Entry 9FFU (electron microscopy, 2.50 A resolution); this record covers chains D and C of the 6 polymer chains in the assembly.

== Chain D ==
Protein: Gamma-aminobutyric acid receptor subunit alpha-1
Source organism: Homo sapiens
Reference sequence: P14867 (GBRA1_HUMAN); residues 5-429 here correspond to UniProt positions 32-456 (UniProt number = residue number + 27)
Sequence (411 residues; each row starts with the number of its first residue; note: 71 numbers in that range are skipped by the numbering (no residue carries them; nothing is unmodelled there); numbers below 1 keep their minus sign (Met-52 is residue -52)):
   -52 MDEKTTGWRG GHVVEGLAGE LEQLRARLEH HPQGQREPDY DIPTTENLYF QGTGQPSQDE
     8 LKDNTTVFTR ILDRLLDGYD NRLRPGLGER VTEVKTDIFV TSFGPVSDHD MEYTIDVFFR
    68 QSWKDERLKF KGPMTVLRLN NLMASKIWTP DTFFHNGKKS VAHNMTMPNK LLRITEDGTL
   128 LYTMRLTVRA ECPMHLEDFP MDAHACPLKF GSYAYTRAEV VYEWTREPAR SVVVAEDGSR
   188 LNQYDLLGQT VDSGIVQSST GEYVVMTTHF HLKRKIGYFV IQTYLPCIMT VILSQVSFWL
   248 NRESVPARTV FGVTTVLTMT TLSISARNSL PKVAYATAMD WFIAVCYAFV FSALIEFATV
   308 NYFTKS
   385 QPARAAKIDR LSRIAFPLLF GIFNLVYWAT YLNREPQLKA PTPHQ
Unresolved in the structure: -52 to 11, 419-429
Sequence notes: initiating methionine (-52); expression tag (-51 to 4); linker (313, 385-390)
Disulfide bonds: Cys139-Cys153
Glycans and other covalent adducts: N-acetylglucosamine (NAG) linked to Asn111
Small-molecule neighbours: gamma-amino-butanoic acid (ABU): Phe65, Arg67, Leu118, Thr130
Curated features (UniProtKB/Swiss-Prot):
  - binding site (4-aminobutanoate): Arg67, Thr130
  - binding site (3alpha-hydroxy-5alpha-pregnan-11,20-dione): Trp246
  - glycosylation (N-linked (GlcNAc...) asparagine): Asn11, Asn111

== Chain C ==
Protein: Gamma-aminobutyric acid receptor subunit beta-3
Source organism: Homo sapiens
Reference sequence: P28472 (GBRB3_HUMAN); residues 1-448 here correspond to UniProt positions 26-473 (UniProt number = residue number + 25)
Sequence (395 residues; numbered -53 to 448; 107 numbers in that range are skipped by the numbering (no residue carries them; nothing is unmodelled there); the number before each row is that of its first residue; numbers below 1 keep their minus sign (Met-53 is residue -53)):
   -53 MDEKTTGWRG GHVVEGLAGE LEQLRARLEH HPQGQREPDY DIPTTENLYF QGTGQSVNDP
     7 GNMSFVKETV DKLLKGYDIR LRPDFGGPPV CVGMNIDIAS IDMVSEVNMD YTLTMYFQQY
    67 WRDKRLAYSG IPLNLTLDNR VADQLWVPDT YFLNDKKSFV HGVTVKNRMI RLHPDGTVLY
   127 GLRITTTAAC MMDLRRYPLD EQNCTLEIES YGYTTDDIEF YWRGGDKAVT GVERIELPQF
   187 SIVEHRLVSR NVVFATGAYP RLSLSFRLKR NIGYFILQTY MPSILITILS WVSFWINYDA
   247 SAARVALGIT TVLTMTTINT HLRETLPKIP YVKAIDMYLM GCFVFVFLAL LEYAFVNYIF
   307 FSQPARAA
   422 AIDRWSRIVF PFTFSLFNLV YWLYYVN
Unresolved in the structure: -53 to 7, 448
Sequence notes: initiating methionine (-53); expression tag (-52 to 0); linker (308-314)
Disulfide bonds: Cys136-Cys150
Glycans and other covalent adducts: N-acetylglucosamine (NAG) linked to Asn80; glycan linked to Asn149
Curated features (UniProtKB/Swiss-Prot):
  - binding site (benzamidine): Asp95 to Tyr97, Glu155 to Tyr157, Phe200
  - binding site (4-aminobutanoate): Tyr97, Glu155, Tyr157, Thr202
  - binding site (histamine): Tyr97, Ser156, Tyr157, Thr202
  - glycosylation (N-linked (GlcNAc...) asparagine): Asn8, Asn80, Asn149

== Interface between chain D and chain C ==
Residue-residue contacts - 77 pairs, chain D then chain C:
  Gly25(D) - Lys13(C)  hydrogen bond (backbone-side chain)
  Tyr26(D) - Lys13(C)
  Asp27(D) - Lys13(C)  salt bridge
  Asn28(D) - Asp84(C)
  Asn28(D) - Arg86(C)
  Arg29(D) - Val16(C)
  Arg29(D) - Asp17(C)  salt bridge
  Arg29(D) - Leu20(C)
  Arg29(D) - Leu83(C)
  Arg29(D) - Asp84(C)  hydrogen bond (backbone-backbone)
  Arg29(D) - Val87(C)
  Arg29(D) - Gln90(C)
  Leu30(D) - Val12(C)  hydrophobic
  Arg31(D) - Met9(C)
  Gly33(D) - Met9(C)
  Leu34(D) - Met9(C)
  Leu34(D) - Val12(C)  hydrophobic
  Ser92(D) - Arg86(C)  hydrogen bond (backbone-side chain)
  Ile94(D) - Arg86(C)
  Asp98(D) - Val111(C)
  Thr99(D) - Val109(C)
  Thr99(D) - Thr110(C)  hydrogen bond (backbone-side chain)
  Phe100(D) - Tyr62(C)
  Phe100(D) - Val109(C)
  Phe100(D) - Asn113(C)
  Phe100(D) - Arg129(C)
  Phe101(D) - Arg129(C)  hydrogen bond (backbone-side chain)
  His102(D) - Arg129(C)
  Gly104(D) - His107(C)
  Gly104(D) - Arg129(C)  hydrogen bond (backbone-side chain)
  Lys105(D) - Phe105(C)
  Lys105(D) - His107(C)
  Lys106(D) - Phe105(C)
  Ser107(D) - Val109(C)
  Met131(D) - Thr110(C)
  Glu138(D) - Ser46(C)  hydrogen bond
  Glu138(D) - Asp48(C)
  Tyr160(D) - Tyr62(C)
  Tyr160(D) - Asn113(C)
  Tyr160(D) - Arg114(C)
  Tyr160(D) - Met115(C)  hydrophobic
  Tyr160(D) - Gly127(C)
  Tyr160(D) - Leu128(C)  hydrogen bond (side chain-backbone)
  Tyr160(D) - Arg129(C)  hydrogen bond (side chain-backbone)
  Ala161(D) - Thr82(C)
  Ala161(D) - Met115(C)  hydrophobic
  Ala161(D) - Arg117(C)  hydrogen bond (backbone-side chain)
  Tyr162(D) - Thr82(C)
  Thr163(D) - Arg117(C)
  Glu166(D) - Thr82(C)
  Ser206(D) - Asp43(C)  hydrogen bond
  Thr207(D) - Met115(C)
  Thr207(D) - Arg117(C)  hydrogen bond (backbone-side chain)
  Tyr210(D) - Arg117(C)  hydrogen bond
  Thr256(D) - Ala249(C)
  Val260(D) - Leu253(C)  hydrophobic
  Val260(D) - Thr256(C)
  Val263(D) - Leu235(C)  hydrophobic
  Leu264(D) - Thr260(C)
  Ile271(D) - Gln224(C)
  Ile271(D) - His267(C)
  Lys279(D) - Pro184(C)
  Lys279(D) - Gln185(C)
  Lys279(D) - Tyr220(C)
  Lys279(D) - Thr271(C)
  Val280(D) - Tyr220(C)
  Ala281(D) - Asn217(C)
  Ala281(D) - Gly219(C)
  Tyr282(D) - Leu223(C)
  Tyr294(D) - Leu231(C)
  Phe298(D) - Leu231(C)
  Phe298(D) - Ile234(C)  hydrophobic
  Phe298(D) - Leu235(C)  hydrophobic
  Leu301(D) - Leu235(C)  hydrophobic
  Ala305(D) - Val238(C)  hydrophobic
  Asn308(D) - Ile242(C)
  Asn308(D) - Asn243(C)  hydrogen bond
Also at the interface, not in a pair above, chain D (63 interface residues in all): Pro32, Gly35, Phe66, Arg74, Trp95, Pro97, Val108, Ala109, Leu133, Val252, Pro253, Thr267, Arg274, Asn275, Ala283, Asp287, Ile302, Tyr309, Lys312
Also at the interface, not in a pair above, chain C (60 interface residues in all): Asn41, Gln64, Leu79, Leu125, Thr131, Pro228, Ile232, Trp241, Ala246, Ala248, Ala252, Ile264, Arg428

== Summary ==
63 residues of chain D face 60 of chain C across their interface; the contacts include 14 hydrogen bonds and 2
salt bridges. Polar contacts include Asp27(D)-Lys13(C), Arg29(D)-Asp17(C) and Gly25(D)-Lys13(C). Ligands of
chain D: gamma-amino-butanoic acid. N-acetylglucosamine is covalently linked to Asn111(D).
Chain D is Gamma-aminobutyric acid receptor subunit alpha-1 and chain C is Gamma-aminobutyric acid receptor
subunit beta-3, both from Homo sapiens; the structure, Cryo-EM structure of the alpha1beta3 GABA(A) receptor
in complex with GABA and Mb25 in the long-lived ..., was determined by electron microscopy.
